6QYF - chain A; structure by X-ray diffraction, 1.40 A resolution.

== Chain A ==
Name: Possible 4'-phosphopantetheinyl transferase
Organism: Mycobacteroides abscessus ATCC 19977
Reference sequence: B1MD73 (B1MD73_MYCA9); residue numbers follow UniProt; this construct covers 1-219
Amino-acid sequence (232 residues; each row starts with the number of its first residue):
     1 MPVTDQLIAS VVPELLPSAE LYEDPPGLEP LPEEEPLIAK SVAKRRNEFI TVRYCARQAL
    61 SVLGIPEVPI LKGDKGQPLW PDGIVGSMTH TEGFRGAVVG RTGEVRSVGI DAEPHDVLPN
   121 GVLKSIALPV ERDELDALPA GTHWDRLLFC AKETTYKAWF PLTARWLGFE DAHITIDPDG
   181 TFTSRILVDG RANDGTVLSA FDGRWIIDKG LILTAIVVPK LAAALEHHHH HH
Disordered / not traced: 1-4, 223-232
Differences from the reference sequence: expression tag (220-232)
Metal / ion sites: Mg2+: D111, A112, E113 (together with coenzyme A)
Ligand contacts: coenzyme A (COA): R45, F49, V52, R53, K72, K75, G76, Q77, P78, M88, T89, H90, D111, A112, E113, K152, E153, T155, Y156, K157, F160, W166, L167, G168, F169, A172

== In short ==
Ligands of chain A: coenzyme A. D111, A112 and E113 form the Mg2+ site.
Chain A is Possible 4'-phosphopantetheinyl transferase (Mycobacteroides abscessus ATCC 19977); the structure,
4'-phosphopantetheinyl transferase PptAb from Mycobacterium abscessus at pH 4.6 with Mg2+ and CoA, was
determined by X-ray diffraction (same publication as 6RCX, 6QWU, 6QXQ, 6QXR and 6QYG).
